Entry 7E45 (X-ray diffraction, 1.43 A resolution); this record covers chains A and C of the 3 polymer chains in the assembly.

# Chain A (and C)
Name: Macrophage migration inhibitory factor
Organism: Homo sapiens
Notes: EC 5.3.2.1, 5.3.3.12; chain C of this document is another copy of the same molecule, construct and numbering; everything in this record applies to it too
Reference sequence: P14174 (MIF_HUMAN); residues 1-114 here correspond to UniProt positions 2-115 (UniProt number = residue number + 1)
Amino-acid sequence (114 residues; row label = number of the first residue in the row):
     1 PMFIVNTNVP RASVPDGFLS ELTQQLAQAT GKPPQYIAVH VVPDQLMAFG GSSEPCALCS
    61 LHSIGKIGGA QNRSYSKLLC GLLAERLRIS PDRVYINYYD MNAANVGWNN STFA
UniProt features mapped onto this chain:
  - active site: P1 (Proton acceptor)
  - binding site (substrate): K32, I64, N97
  - modified residue: K77 (N6-acetyllysine)

# Interface between chain A and chain C
Pairs across the interface (60):
  P1(A) with Y95(C)
  M2(A) with L58(C), hydrophobic; Y95(C), hydrophobic; N97(C)
  R11(A) with L46(C)
  L19(A) with L46(C), hydrophobic; M47(C); A48(C)
  T23(A) with G51(C)
  P34(A) with G50(C)
  Q35(A) with F49(C); G50(C)
  Y36(A) with Y95(C), hydrogen bond (backbone-side chain)
  I37(A) with F49(C); G50(C), hydrogen bond (backbone-backbone)
  A38(A) with A48(C); L58(C), hydrophobic; Y95(C), hydrophobic
  V39(A) with M47(C); A48(C), hydrogen bond (backbone-backbone)
  H40(A) with N6(C); Q45(C), hydrogen bond; L46(C); M47(C); L58(C)
  V41(A) with L46(C), hydrogen bond (backbone-backbone)
  V42(A) with Q45(C)
  H62(A) with N97(C); Y99(C), hydrogen bond
  M101(A) with N97(C)
  A104(A) with N72(C), hydrogen bond (backbone-side chain)
  N105(A) with I67(C); N72(C), hydrogen bond; I96(C); N97(C); Y98(C), hydrogen bond (backbone-backbone)
  V106(A) with I96(C); N97(C)
  G107(A) with S76(C); V94(C); Y95(C); I96(C), hydrogen bond (backbone-backbone); Y98(C)
  W108(A) with F49(C); D92(C), hydrogen bond (side chain-backbone); V94(C); Y95(C)
  N109(A) with P91(C), hydrogen bond (backbone-backbone); D92(C)
  N110(A) with R73(C); S76(C); K77(C), hydrogen bond (backbone-backbone); C80(C); P91(C)
  S111(A) with R73(C); S76(C), hydrogen bond (backbone-side chain)
  T112(A) with N72(C); R73(C); S76(C)
  F113(A) with Y95(C), hydrophobic
Also at the interface, not in a pair above, chain A (28 interface residues in all): V14, A114
Also at the interface, not in a pair above, chain C (27 interface residues in all): S53, G69, G81, R93

# Summary
28 residues of chain A and 27 residues of chain C are in contact, with 14 hydrogen bonds. Polar contacts
include Y36(A)-Y95(C), H40(A)-Q45(C) and H62(A)-Y99(C). UniProt lists active-site residue P1(A) and 3
substrate-binding residues on chain A.
Chain A and chain C are both Macrophage migration inhibitory factor (Homo sapiens); the structure, Crystal
structure of compound 7 bound to MIF, was determined by X-ray diffraction, deposited together with 7E47, 7E49,
7E4A, 7E4B and 7E4C.
